1MQE - chain A; structure by X-ray diffraction, 2.00 A resolution.

Chain A:
Name: ADPR pyrophosphatase
From: Mycobacterium tuberculosis
Notes: EC 3.6.1.13
Reference sequence: O33199 (O33199_MYCTU); residues 1-207 here = UniProt positions 1-207
Amino-acid sequence (207 residues; each row starts with the number of its first residue):
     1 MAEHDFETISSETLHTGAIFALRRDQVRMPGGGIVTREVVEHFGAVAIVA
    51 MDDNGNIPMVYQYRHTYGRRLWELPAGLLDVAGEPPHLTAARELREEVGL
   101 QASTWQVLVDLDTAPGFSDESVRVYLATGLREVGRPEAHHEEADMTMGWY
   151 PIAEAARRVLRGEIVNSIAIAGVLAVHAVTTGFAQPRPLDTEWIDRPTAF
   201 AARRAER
Unresolved in the structure: 1-5, 29-33, 136-145
Bound ions: gadolinium ion: E93 (together with adenosine-5-diphosphoribose)
Ligand contacts: adenosine-5-diphosphoribose (APR): A18, I19, F20, T36, R37, E38, H42, A45, Q62, R64, A76, G77, L78, D80, E93, A114, P115, G116, F117, E120, V122, N166, I168
Reported in the primary citation:
  - catalytic residues: R64 (proposed by the authors, not directly observed)

In short:
Ligands of chain A: adenosine-5-diphosphoribose. The paper reports the catalytic residue R64.
Chain A is ADPR pyrophosphatase (Mycobacterium tuberculosis); the structure, Structure of the MT-ADPRase in
complex with gadolidium and ADP-ribose, a Nudix enzyme, was determined by X-ray diffraction (same publication
as 1MK1, 1MP2 and 1MR2).
